Entry 4RNX (X-ray diffraction, 1.25 A resolution); this record covers chain A.

# Chain A
Protein: NADPH dehydrogenase 1
From: Saccharomyces pastorianus
Notes: EC 1.6.99.1
Reference sequence: Q02899 (OYE1_SACPS); the construct has insertions or renumbered stretches relative to UniProt, so the offset changes along the chain: 2-245 = UniProt 154-397; 249-400 = UniProt 2-153
Amino-acid sequence (400 residues; each row starts with the number of its first residue):
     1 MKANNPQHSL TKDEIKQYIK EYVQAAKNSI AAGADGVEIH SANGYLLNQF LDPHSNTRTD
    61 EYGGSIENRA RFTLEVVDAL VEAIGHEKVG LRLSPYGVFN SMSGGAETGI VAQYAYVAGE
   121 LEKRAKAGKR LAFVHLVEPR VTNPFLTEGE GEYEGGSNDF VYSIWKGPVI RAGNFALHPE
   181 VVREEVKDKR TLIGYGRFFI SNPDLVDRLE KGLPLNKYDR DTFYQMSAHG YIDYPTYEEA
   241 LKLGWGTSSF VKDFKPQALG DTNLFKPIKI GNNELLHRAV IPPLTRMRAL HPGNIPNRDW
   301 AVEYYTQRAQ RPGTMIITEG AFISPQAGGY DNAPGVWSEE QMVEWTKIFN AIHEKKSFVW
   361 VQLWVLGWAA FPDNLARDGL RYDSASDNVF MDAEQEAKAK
Unresolved in the structure: 1-2, 393-400
Construct notes: expression tag (1); linker (246-248)
Swiss-Prot annotation at these positions:
  - active site: Tyr-45 (Proton donor)
  - binding site (substrate): His-40, Asn-43, Tyr-224
  - binding site (FMN): Arg-92, Arg-197, Thr-285, Gln-362
Ligand contacts: FMN (flavin mononucleotide): His-40, Asn-43, Arg-92, Val-137, Val-141, Pro-144, Ala-172, Gly-173, Asn-174, Gly-194, Tyr-195, Gly-196, Arg-197, Ile-200, Phe-223, Tyr-224, Pro-282, Pro-283, Leu-284, Thr-285, Glu-319, Gly-320, Gln-362

# In short
Ligands of chain A: flavin mononucleotide. Curated annotation (UniProt) lists active-site residue Tyr-45, 3
substrate-binding residues and 4 FMN-binding residues.
Chain A is NADPH dehydrogenase 1 (Saccharomyces pastorianus); the structure, K154 Circular Permutation of Old
Yellow Enzyme, was determined by X-ray diffraction (same publication as 4RNU, 4RNV and 4RNW).
